Entry 4WSU (X-ray diffraction, 2.70 A resolution); this record covers chains E and F of the 6 polymer chains in the assembly.

== Chain E ==
Name: Hemagglutinin HA1 chain
Source organism: Influenza A virus
Chain sequence (334 residues; numbered -4 to 329; the number before each row is that of its first residue; numbers below 1 keep their minus sign (Ala-4 is residue -4)):
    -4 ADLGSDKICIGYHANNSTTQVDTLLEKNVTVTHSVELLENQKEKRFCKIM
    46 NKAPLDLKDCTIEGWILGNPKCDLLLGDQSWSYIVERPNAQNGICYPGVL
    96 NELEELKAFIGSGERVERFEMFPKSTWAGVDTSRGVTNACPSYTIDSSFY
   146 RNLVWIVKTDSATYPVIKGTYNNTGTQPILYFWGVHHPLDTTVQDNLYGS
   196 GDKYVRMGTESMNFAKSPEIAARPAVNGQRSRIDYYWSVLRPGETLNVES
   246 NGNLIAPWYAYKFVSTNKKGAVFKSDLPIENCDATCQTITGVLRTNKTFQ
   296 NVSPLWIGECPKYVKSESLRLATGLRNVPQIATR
Disordered / not traced: -4 to -1, 325-329
Disulfides: Cys42-Cys277, Cys55-Cys67, Cys90-Cys135, Cys281-Cys305
Covalent attachments: N-acetylglucosamine (NAG) linked to Asn11, Asn23, Asn167

== Chain F ==
Name: Hemagglutinin HA2 chain
Source organism: Influenza A virus
Chain sequence (181 residues; numbered 1 to 181; the number before each row is that of its first residue):
     1 GIFGAIAGFIEGGWTGMIDGWYGYHHENSQGSGYAADRESTQKAIDGITN
    51 KVNSIINKMNTQFEAVDHEFSNLERRIGNLNKRMEDGFLDVWTYNAELLV
   101 LLENERTLDLHDANVKNLYEKVKSQLRDNANDLGNGCFEFWHKCDNECME
   151 SVKNGTYDYPKYQKESKLNRQGIESGRLVPR
Disordered / not traced: 171-181
Disulfides: Cys144-Cys148

== How chain E and chain F interact ==
Contacting residue pairs (115):
  Ser0(E) - Glu139(F)
  Ser0(E) - Phe140(F)  hydrogen bond (side chain-backbone)
  Asp1(E) - Glu27(F)
  Asp1(E) - Asn28(F)
  Asp1(E) - Phe138(F)
  Asp1(E) - Glu139(F)
  Asp1(E) - Phe140(F)  hydrogen bond (backbone-backbone)
  Asp1(E) - His142(F)
  Asp1(E) - Lys143(F)
  Asp1(E) - Cys144(F)  hydrogen bond (side chain-backbone)
  Lys2(E) - His25(F)  hydrogen bond
  Lys2(E) - His26(F)
  Lys2(E) - Glu27(F)  salt bridge
  Lys2(E) - Phe138(F)
  Lys2(E) - Met149(F)
  Ile3(E) - His25(F)
  Ile3(E) - Cys137(F)
  Ile3(E) - Phe138(F)  hydrogen bond (backbone-backbone)
  Ile3(E) - Phe140(F)  hydrophobic
  Ile3(E) - Val152(F)  hydrophobic
  Cys4(E) - Trp14(F)
  Cys4(E) - Gly23(F)
  Cys4(E) - Tyr24(F)
  Cys4(E) - His25(F)  hydrogen bond (backbone-backbone)
  Cys4(E) - Gly136(F)
  Cys4(E) - Cys137(F)  disulfide
  Ile5(E) - Ile10(F)
  Ile5(E) - Trp14(F)
  Ile5(E) - Gly23(F)
  Ile5(E) - Tyr24(F)  hydrophobic
  Ile5(E) - Leu118(F)  hydrophobic
  Ile5(E) - Tyr119(F)
  Ile5(E) - Val122(F)  hydrophobic
  Ile5(E) - Gly136(F)  hydrogen bond (backbone-backbone)
  Gly6(E) - Trp14(F)
  Gly6(E) - Tyr22(F)
  Gly6(E) - Gly23(F)  hydrogen bond (backbone-backbone)
  Tyr7(E) - Ile6(F)
  Tyr7(E) - Ala7(F)  hydrogen bond (side chain-backbone)
  Tyr7(E) - Ile10(F)  hydrogen bond (side chain-backbone)
  Tyr7(E) - Glu11(F)
  Tyr7(E) - Gly12(F)  hydrogen bond (side chain-backbone)
  Tyr7(E) - Gly13(F)
  Tyr7(E) - Trp14(F)  hydrogen bond (backbone-backbone)
  Tyr7(E) - Trp21(F)
  His8(E) - Met17(F)  hydrogen bond (side chain-backbone)
  His8(E) - Gly20(F)
  His8(E) - Trp21(F)  hydrogen bond (backbone-backbone)
  Ala9(E) - Gly13(F)
  Ala9(E) - Trp14(F)  hydrogen bond (backbone-backbone)
  Ala9(E) - Thr15(F)
  Val16(E) - Asn104(F)
  Asp17(E) - Leu101(F)
  Asp17(E) - Asn104(F)  hydrogen bond (backbone-side chain)
  Thr18(E) - Leu101(F)
  Thr18(E) - Asn104(F)
  Thr18(E) - Glu105(F)
  Leu19(E) - Leu101(F)  hydrogen bond (backbone-backbone)
  Leu19(E) - Glu105(F)
  Leu20(E) - Glu105(F)
  Thr27(E) - Trp21(F)
  His28(E) - Trp21(F)  hydrogen bond
  Glu99(E) - Glu69(F)
  Glu99(E) - Phe70(F)
  Glu99(E) - Ser71(F)
  Lys102(E) - Glu69(F)  salt bridge
  Ala103(E) - His68(F)
  Lys264(E) - Glu64(F)  salt bridge
  Ala266(E) - Asp67(F)
  Val267(E) - Asp67(F)  hydrogen bond (backbone-side chain)
  Lys269(E) - Glu69(F)  salt bridge
  Thr293(E) - Ile56(F)
  Phe294(E) - Met59(F)  hydrophobic
  Phe294(E) - Ala96(F)  hydrophobic
  Pro299(E) - Ala65(F)
  Leu300(E) - Ala65(F)
  Leu300(E) - Val66(F)
  Leu300(E) - Asp67(F)
  Trp301(E) - Gln62(F)
  Trp301(E) - Phe63(F)
  Trp301(E) - Glu64(F)
  Cys305(E) - Gln62(F)  hydrogen bond (backbone-side chain)
  Pro306(E) - Gln62(F)
  Lys307(E) - Met59(F)  hydrogen bond (side chain-backbone)
  Lys307(E) - Thr61(F)  hydrogen bond (side chain-backbone)
  Lys307(E) - Gln62(F)
  Lys307(E) - Trp92(F)
  Tyr308(E) - Leu89(F)  hydrophobic
  Val309(E) - Leu89(F)  hydrophobic
  Val309(E) - Thr93(F)
  Lys310(E) - Leu89(F)
  Lys310(E) - Asp90(F)  salt bridge
  Lys310(E) - Thr93(F)  hydrogen bond (backbone-side chain)
  Ser311(E) - Glu97(F)  hydrogen bond
  Leu314(E) - Ala96(F)  hydrophobic
  Leu314(E) - Glu97(F)
  Arg315(E) - Val100(F)
  Arg315(E) - Asn104(F)  hydrogen bond (backbone-side chain)
  Leu316(E) - Ile55(F)  hydrophobic
  Leu316(E) - Val100(F)  hydrophobic
  Leu316(E) - Asn104(F)
  Ala317(E) - Asn104(F)  hydrogen bond (backbone-side chain)
  Ala317(E) - Thr107(F)
  Thr318(E) - Trp21(F)
  Thr318(E) - Ile48(F)
  Thr318(E) - Val52(F)
  Thr318(E) - His111(F)  hydrogen bond (backbone-side chain)
  Gly319(E) - Trp21(F)
  Gly319(E) - His111(F)  hydrogen bond (backbone-side chain)
  Leu320(E) - Trp21(F)
  Leu320(E) - His111(F)
  Arg321(E) - Ala7(F)
  Val323(E) - Gly12(F)
  Val323(E) - Gly13(F)  hydrogen bond (backbone-backbone)
  Pro324(E) - Thr15(F)
Other interface residues (no listed pair), chain E (52 interface residues in all): Asn10, Val24, Val26, Val30, Leu32, Gly265
Other interface residues (no listed pair), chain F (69 interface residues in all): Ala5, Ser29, Glu74, Leu98, Leu102, Glu103, Leu108, Val115, Leu126, Lys153
Cross-chain cystine bridges: Cys4(E)-Cys137(F)

== Overview ==
Chain E and chain F form an interface of 52 and 69 residues respectively, with 1 disulfide bond, 29 hydrogen
bonds and 5 salt bridges. Among the polar pairs are Lys2(E)-Glu27(F), Lys102(E)-Glu69(F) and
Lys264(E)-Glu64(F). N-acetylglucosamine is covalently linked to Asn11(E), Asn23(E) and Asn167(E).
Here chain E is Hemagglutinin HA1 chain and chain F is Hemagglutinin HA2 chain, both from Influenza A virus.
Entry 4WSU (The crystal structure of hemagglutinin from A/Taiwan/1/2013 in complex with 3'SLN) was determined
by X-ray diffraction (same publication as 4WST, 4WSV, 4WSW and 4WSX).
